PDB entry 8PVB | electron microscopy, 3.60 A resolution | chains A and O

[Chain A]
Protein: Gamma-aminobutyric acid receptor subunit beta-3
Organism: Homo sapiens
UniProt: P28472 (GBRB3_HUMAN); residues 1-307 here correspond to UniProt positions 26-332 (UniProt number = residue number + 25)
Chain sequence (396 residues; each row starts with the number of its first residue; note: 107 numbers in that range are skipped by the numbering (no residue carries them; nothing is unmodelled there); numbers below 1 keep their minus sign (Glu-54 is residue -54)):
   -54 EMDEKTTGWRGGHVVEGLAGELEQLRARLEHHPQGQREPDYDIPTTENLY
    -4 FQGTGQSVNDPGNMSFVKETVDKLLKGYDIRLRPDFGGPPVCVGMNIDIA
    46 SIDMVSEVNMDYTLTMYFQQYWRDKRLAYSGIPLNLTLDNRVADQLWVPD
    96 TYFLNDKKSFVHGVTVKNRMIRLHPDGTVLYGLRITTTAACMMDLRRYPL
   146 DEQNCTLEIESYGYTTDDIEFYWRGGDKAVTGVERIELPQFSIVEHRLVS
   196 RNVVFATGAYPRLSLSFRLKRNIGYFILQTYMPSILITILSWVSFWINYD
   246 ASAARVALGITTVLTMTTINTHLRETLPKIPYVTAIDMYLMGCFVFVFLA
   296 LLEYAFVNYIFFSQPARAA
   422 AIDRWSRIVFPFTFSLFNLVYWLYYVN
Not modelled in the structure: -54 to 6, 448
Sequence notes: expression tag (-54 to 0, 308-314, 422-448); conflict Thr279 (Lys304 in P28472)
Covalent attachments: N-acetylglucosamine (NAG) linked to Asn80; glycan linked to Asn149
Residues lining bound ligands:
  - histamine (HSM): Asp43, Tyr62, Tyr97, Glu155, Ser156, Tyr157, Phe200, Thr202, Tyr205
  - hexadecane (R16): Ile222, Ile230, Trp237, Pro432, Phe435, Ser436, Asn439, Trp443, Val447
  - Etomidate (V8D): Leu223, Gln224, Met227, Pro228, Leu231, Met261, Thr262, Asn265, Asp282, Leu285, Met286, Phe289, Val290
Curated features (UniProtKB/Swiss-Prot):
  - binding site (benzamidine): Asp95 to Tyr97, Glu155 to Tyr157, Phe200
  - binding site (4-aminobutanoate): Tyr97, Glu155, Tyr157, Thr202
  - binding site (histamine): Tyr97, Ser156, Tyr157, Thr202
  - glycosylation (N-linked (GlcNAc...) asparagine): Asn8, Asn80, Asn149

[Chain O]
Protein: Megabody Mb25
Organism: Lama glama
Notes: antibody fragment or engineered binder
Chain sequence (522 residues; each row starts with the number of its first residue):
     1 QVQLVESGGGLVQTKTTTSVIDTTNDAQNLLTQAQTIVNTLKDYCPILIA
    51 KSSSSNGGTNNANTPSWQTAGGGKNSCATFGAEFSAASDMINNAQKIVQE
   101 TQQLSANQPKNITQPHNLNLNSPSSLTALAQKMLKNAQSQAEILKLANQV
   151 ESDFNKLSSGHLKDYIGKCDASAISSANMTMQNQKNNWGNGCAGVEETQS
   201 LLKTSAADFNNQTPQINQAQNLANTLIQELGNNTYEQLSRLLTNDNGTNS
   251 KTSAQAINQAVNNLNERAKTLAGGTTNSPAYQATLLALRSVLGLWNSMGY
   301 AVICGGYTKSPGENNQKDFHYTDENGNGTTINCGGSTNSNGTHSYNGTNT
   351 LKADKNVSLSIEQYEKIHEAYQILSKALKQAGLAPLNSKGEKLEAHVTTS
   401 KYGSLRLSCAASGHTFNYPIMGWFRQAPGKEREFVGAISWSGGSTSYADS
   451 VKDRFTISRDNAKNTVYLEMNNLKPEDTAVYYCAAKGRYSGGLYYPTNYD
   501 YWGQGTQVTVSSHHHHHHEPEA
Not modelled in the structure: 14-402, 511-522
Disulfide bonds: Cys409-Cys483

[Chain A / chain O interface]
Pairs across the interface (24; chain A residue first):
  Leu99(A) - Tyr489(O)  hydrophobic
  Asn100(A) - Tyr489(O)
  Ala135(A) - Tyr489(O)
  Met137(A) - Phe416(O)
  Met137(A) - Arg488(O)
  Met138(A) - Phe416(O)
  Asp139(A) - Phe416(O)
  Thr151(A) - Tyr489(O)
  Glu153(A) - Tyr489(O)
  Arg196(A) - Asn498(O)  hydrogen bond (side chain-backbone)
  Arg196(A) - Asp500(O)  salt bridge
  Val198(A) - Ser490(O)
  Val198(A) - Gly491(O)
  Val198(A) - Asn498(O)
  Val199(A) - Gly491(O)
  Val199(A) - Gly492(O)  hydrogen bond (backbone-backbone)
  Val199(A) - Tyr495(O)  hydrophobic
  Val199(A) - Thr497(O)
  Val199(A) - Asn498(O)  hydrogen bond (backbone-side chain)
  Phe200(A) - Gly491(O)
  Phe200(A) - Gly492(O)
  Phe200(A) - Tyr495(O)
  Ala201(A) - Tyr495(O)  hydrogen bond (backbone-side chain)
  Arg207(A) - Tyr489(O)  hydrogen bond (side chain-backbone)
Interface residues without a listed pair, chain A (15 interface residues in all): Asn149
Interface residues without a listed pair, chain O (11 interface residues in all): Asn417

[Summary]
15 residues of chain A and 11 residues of chain O are in contact; the contacts include 5 hydrogen bonds and 1
salt bridge. Polar contacts include Arg196(A)-Asp500(O), Arg196(A)-Asn498(O) and Val199(A)-Asn498(O). Bound to
chain A: hexadecane, histamine and Etomidate.
Here chain A is Gamma-aminobutyric acid receptor subunit beta-3 (Homo sapiens) and chain O is Megabody Mb25
(Lama glama). Entry 8PVB (Structure of GABAAR) was determined by electron microscopy.
